2XI7 - chains B and C of the 4 polymer chains in the assembly; structure by X-ray diffraction, 2.20 A resolution.

== Chain B (and C) ==
Protein: RNA polymerase L
Source organism: Bunyavirus la crosse
Notes: fragment: n-terminal endonuclease domain, residues 1-183; chain C of this document is another copy of the same molecule, construct and numbering; everything in this record applies to it too
UniProtKB: A5HC98 (A5HC98_BUNLC); residue numbers follow UniProt; this construct covers 1-183
Amino-acid sequence (184 residues; row label = number of the first residue in the row; numbering starts at 0):
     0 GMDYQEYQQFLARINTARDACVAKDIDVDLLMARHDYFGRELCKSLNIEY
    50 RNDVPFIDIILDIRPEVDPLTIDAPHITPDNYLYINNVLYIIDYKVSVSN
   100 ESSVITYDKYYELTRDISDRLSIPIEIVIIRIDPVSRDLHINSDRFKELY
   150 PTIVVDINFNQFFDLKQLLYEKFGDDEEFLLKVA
Construct notes: expression tag (0)
Bound ions: Mn2+ site 1: His34, Asp79, Asp92, Tyr93 (together with 2-4-dioxo-4-phenylbutanoic acid); Mn2+ site 2: Asp52, Asp79 (together with 2-4-dioxo-4-phenylbutanoic acid)
Small-molecule neighbours: 2-4-dioxo-4-phenylbutanoic acid (XI7): Met31, His34, Asp52, Asp79, Asp92, Tyr93, Lys94
Swiss-Prot annotation at these positions:
  - binding site (Mn(2+)): His34, Asp52, Asp79, Asp92, Tyr93
  - mutagenesis: His34 (H34A: Complete loss of nuclease activity), Asp52 (D52A: Complete loss of nuclease activity), Asp79 (D79A: Complete loss of nuclease activity), Asp92 (D92A: Complete loss of nuclease activity), Lys94 (K94A: Complete loss of nuclease activity)
From the paper describing this entry:
  - mutagenesis - D52A: abolished binding to 2-4-dioxo-4-phenylbutanoic acid
  - mutagenesis - H34K, D52A, D79A, D92A, K94A: abolished catalytic activity
  - mutagenesis - E48A: unchanged catalytic activity
  - mutagenesis - K108A: decreased catalytic activity
  - mutagenesis - H34A: decreased stability
  - mutagenesis - D79A: abolished binding to Mn2+
  - mutagenesis - H34K: increased stability
  - mutagenesis - D52A (21.0 (+/-2.3) uM), D92A: decreased binding to Mn2+

== How chain B and chain C interact ==
Contacting residue pairs (44):
  Lys23(B) - Asn99(C)
  Val97(B) - Lys165(C)  hydrogen bond (backbone-side chain)
  Asn99(B) - Lys23(C)
  Asn99(B) - Leu179(C)  hydrogen bond (side chain-backbone)
  Asn99(B) - Leu180(C)
  Asn99(B) - Lys181(C)  hydrogen bond (side chain-backbone)
  Val103(B) - Leu180(C)
  Val103(B) - Val182(C)  hydrophobic
  Tyr106(B) - Leu180(C)  hydrophobic
  Asp132(B) - Lys165(C)  salt bridge
  Val134(B) - Val134(C)  hydrophobic
  Ser135(B) - Phe162(C)
  Ser135(B) - Gln166(C)
  Asp137(B) - Gln166(C)  hydrogen bond
  His139(B) - Tyr169(C)
  Ile140(B) - Leu179(C)
  Asn141(B) - Glu176(C)  hydrogen bond
  Asn141(B) - Leu180(C)
  Ser142(B) - Glu176(C)
  Asp143(B) - Asp174(C)
  Asp143(B) - Glu176(C)  hydrogen bond (backbone-side chain)
  Lys146(B) - Gly173(C)
  Lys146(B) - Asp174(C)  salt bridge
  Phe162(B) - Val134(C)  hydrophobic
  Lys165(B) - Val97(C)  hydrogen bond (side chain-backbone)
  Lys165(B) - Asp132(C)  salt bridge
  Gln166(B) - Ser135(C)
  Gln166(B) - Asp137(C)  hydrogen bond
  Tyr169(B) - Arg130(C)  hydrogen bond
  Tyr169(B) - His139(C)
  Gly173(B) - Lys146(C)
  Asp174(B) - Asp143(C)
  Asp174(B) - Lys146(C)  salt bridge
  Glu176(B) - Asn141(C)  hydrogen bond
  Glu176(B) - Asp143(C)
  Phe178(B) - Asn99(C)
  Leu179(B) - Asn99(C)  hydrogen bond (backbone-side chain)
  Leu179(B) - Ile140(C)
  Leu179(B) - Asn141(C)
  Leu180(B) - Val103(C)
  Leu180(B) - Tyr106(C)  hydrophobic
  Leu180(B) - Asn141(C)
  Lys181(B) - Asn99(C)  hydrogen bond (backbone-side chain)
  Val182(B) - Val103(C)  hydrophobic
Also at the interface, not in a pair above, chain B (30 interface residues in all): Ser102, Glu125, Arg130
Also at the interface, not in a pair above, chain C (29 interface residues in all): Ser102, Ser142, Phe178

== Overview ==
30 residues of chain B and 29 residues of chain C are in contact; the contacts include 12 hydrogen bonds and 4
salt bridges. Polar contacts include Asp132(B)-Lys165(C), Lys146(B)-Asp174(C) and Val97(B)-Lys165(C). The
paper reports that H34K, D52A and D79A of chain B, among others, abolish catalytic activity; D52A and D92A of
chain B reduce binding to Mn2+; 8 substitutions were tested in all.
Both chains are RNA polymerase L (Bunyavirus la crosse). Entry 2XI7 (N-terminal endonuclease domain of La
Crosse virus L-protein) was determined by X-ray diffraction together with 2XI5 from the same study.
